Entry 3FXI (X-ray diffraction, 3.10 A resolution); this record covers chains B and D of the 4 polymer chains in the assembly.

[Chain B]
Name: Toll-like receptor 4
From: Homo sapiens
Notes: fragment: extracellular domain, residues 27-631
Reference sequence: O00206 (TLR4_HUMAN); residues 27-631 here = UniProt positions 27-631
Chain sequence (605 residues; each row starts with the number of its first residue):
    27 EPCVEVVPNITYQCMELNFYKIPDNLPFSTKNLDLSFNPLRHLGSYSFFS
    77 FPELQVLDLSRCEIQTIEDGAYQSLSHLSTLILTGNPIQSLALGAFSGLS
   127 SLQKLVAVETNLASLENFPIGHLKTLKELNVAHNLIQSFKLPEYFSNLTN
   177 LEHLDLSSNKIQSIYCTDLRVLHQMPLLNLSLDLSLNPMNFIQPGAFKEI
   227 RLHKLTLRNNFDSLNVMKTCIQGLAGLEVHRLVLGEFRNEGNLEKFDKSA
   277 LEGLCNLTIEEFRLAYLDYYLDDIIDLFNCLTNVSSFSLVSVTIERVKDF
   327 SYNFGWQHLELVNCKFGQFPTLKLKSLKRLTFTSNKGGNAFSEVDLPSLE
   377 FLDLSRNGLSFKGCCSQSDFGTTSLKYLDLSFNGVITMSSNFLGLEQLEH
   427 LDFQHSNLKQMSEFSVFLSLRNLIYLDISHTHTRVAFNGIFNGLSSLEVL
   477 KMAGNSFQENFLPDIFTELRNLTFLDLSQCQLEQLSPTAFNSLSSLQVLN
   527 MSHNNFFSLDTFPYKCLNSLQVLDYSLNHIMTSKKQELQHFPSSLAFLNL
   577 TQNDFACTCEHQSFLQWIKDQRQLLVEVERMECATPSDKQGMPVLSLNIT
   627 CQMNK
Disordered / not traced: 628-631
Cystine bridges: Cys-29/Cys-40, Cys-281/Cys-306, Cys-390/Cys-391, Cys-583/Cys-609, Cys-585/Cys-627
Covalent attachments: glycan linked to Asn-173, Asn-205, Asn-497; N-acetylglucosamine (NAG) linked to Asn-526, Asn-575
Ligand contacts:
  - 3-hydroxy-tetradecanoic acid / 2-amino-2-deoxy-beta-D-glucopyranose / L-glycero-alpha-D-manno-heptopyranose / 3-deoxy-manno-oct-2-ulosonic acid / myristic acid / 2-amino-2-deoxy-alpha-D-glucopyranose: Arg-264, Asp-294, Tyr-296, Thr-319, Glu-321, Arg-322, Lys-341, Lys-362
  - 3-hydroxy-tetradecanoic acid / L-glycero-alpha-D-manno-heptopyranose / 3-deoxy-manno-oct-2-ulosonic acid / myristic acid / 2-amino-2-deoxy-alpha-D-glucopyranose: Ser-415, Gln-436, Glu-439, Phe-440, Ser-441
Swiss-Prot annotation at these positions:
  - glycosylation (N-linked (GlcNAc...) asparagine): Asn-35, Asn-173, Asn-205, Asn-282, Asn-309, Asn-497, Asn-526, Asn-575, Asn-624, Asn-630
What the authors report for this chain:
  - binding site for 3-hydroxy-tetradecanoic acid: Gln-436, Phe-440

[Chain D]
Name: Lymphocyte antigen 96
From: Homo sapiens
Reference sequence: Q9Y6Y9 (LY96_HUMAN); residues 19-160 here = UniProt positions 19-160
Chain sequence (142 residues; each row starts with the number of its first residue):
    19 QKQYWVCNSSDASISYTYCDKMQYPISINVNPCIELKGSKGLLHIFYIPR
    69 RDLKQLYFNLYITVNTMNLPKRKEVICRGSDDDYSFCRALKGETVNTTIS
   119 FSFKGIKFSKGKYKCVVEAISGSPEEMLFCLEFVILHQPNSN
Disordered / not traced: 159-160
Cystine bridges: Cys-25/Cys-51, Cys-37/Cys-148, Cys-95/Cys-105
Covalent attachments: N-acetylglucosamine (NAG) linked to Asn-114
Ligand contacts: 3-hydroxy-tetradecanoic acid / 2-amino-2-deoxy-beta-D-glucopyranose / L-glycero-alpha-D-manno-heptopyranose / 3-deoxy-manno-oct-2-ulosonic acid / myristic acid / 2-amino-2-deoxy-alpha-D-glucopyranose: Val-24, Ile-32, Ile-44, Ile-46, Val-48, Ile-52, Lys-58, Leu-61, Ile-63, Tyr-65, Leu-71, Leu-74, Phe-76, Leu-78, Val-82, Leu-87, Arg-90, Glu-92, Ile-94, Tyr-102, Phe-104, Ile-117, Ser-118, Phe-119, Ser-120, Phe-121, Lys-122, Gly-123, Ile-124, Phe-126, Ser-127, Tyr-131, Cys-133, Val-135, Leu-146, Phe-147, Phe-151
Swiss-Prot annotation at these positions:
  - region: Phe-119 to Gly-123 (Interaction with lipopolysaccharide)
  - glycosylation (N-linked (GlcNAc...) asparagine): Asn-26, Asn-114
What the authors report for this chain:
  - binding site for phosphate ion: Ser-118
  - binding site for 3-hydroxy-tetradecanoic acid: Phe-126, Tyr-131
  - mutagenesis - K125A: unchanged binding to LPS (citing earlier work)
  - mutagenesis - K125A: unchanged signaling in response to LPS (citing earlier work)

[How chain B and chain D interact]
Contacting residue pairs - 50 pairs, chain B then chain D:
  Met-41(B) / Tyr-42(D)
  Met-41(B) / Arg-68(D)
  Met-41(B) / Lys-109(D)  hydrogen bond
  Glu-42(B) / Tyr-42(D)
  Glu-42(B) / Arg-68(D)  salt bridge
  Asp-60(B) / Lys-109(D)  salt bridge
  Ser-62(B) / Lys-109(D)
  Phe-63(B) / Pro-67(D)
  Phe-63(B) / Arg-68(D)
  Phe-63(B) / Lys-109(D)
  Asp-84(B) / Lys-109(D)
  Ser-86(B) / Lys-109(D)
  Arg-87(B) / Ile-66(D)
  Arg-87(B) / Gly-110(D)  hydrogen bond (side chain-backbone)
  Arg-87(B) / Thr-112(D)  hydrogen bond
  Thr-110(B) / Gly-110(D)
  Thr-110(B) / Glu-111(D)
  Gly-111(B) / Gly-110(D)
  Val-132(B) / Leu-108(D)  hydrophobic
  Val-134(B) / Leu-108(D)  hydrophobic
  Val-134(B) / Glu-111(D)
  Glu-135(B) / Glu-111(D)
  Glu-135(B) / Thr-112(D)  hydrogen bond (side chain-backbone)
  Asn-156(B) / Leu-108(D)
  His-159(B) / Glu-111(D)  salt bridge
  His-159(B) / Thr-112(D)
  Ser-183(B) / Arg-106(D)  hydrogen bond
  Ser-184(B) / Arg-106(D)  hydrogen bond
  Leu-212(B) / Arg-106(D)
  Arg-234(B) / Asp-99(D)
  Arg-234(B) / Asp-100(D)  hydrogen bond (side chain-backbone)
  Val-259(B) / Asp-99(D)
  Phe-263(B) / Asp-100(D)
  Phe-263(B) / Asp-101(D)
  Phe-263(B) / Tyr-102(D)
  Phe-263(B) / Ser-103(D)
  Phe-263(B) / Arg-106(D)
  Arg-264(B) / Asp-101(D)  salt bridge
  Arg-264(B) / Tyr-102(D)
  Asn-265(B) / Tyr-102(D)
  Asn-265(B) / Ser-103(D)  hydrogen bond (side chain-backbone)
  Asn-265(B) / Phe-104(D)
  Asn-265(B) / Thr-115(D)  hydrogen bond
  Asn-265(B) / Thr-116(D)
  Glu-266(B) / Ser-103(D)  hydrogen bond
  Arg-289(B) / Ser-98(D)  hydrogen bond
  Arg-289(B) / Asp-99(D)  salt bridge
  Ala-291(B) / Asp-99(D)
  Val-316(B) / Arg-96(D)
  Ser-317(B) / Asp-101(D)  hydrogen bond
Interface residues without a listed pair, chain B (32 interface residues in all): Lys-230, Tyr-292, Val-338, Asn-339
Interface residues without a listed pair, chain D (21 interface residues in all): Ile-117

[Summary]
Chain B and chain D form an interface of 32 and 21 residues respectively, with 12 hydrogen bonds and 5 salt
bridges. Polar contacts include Glu-42(B)/Arg-68(D), Asp-60(B)/Lys-109(D) and His-159(B)/Glu-111(D). From the
paper: a binding site for 3-hydroxy-tetradecanoic acid at Gln-436(B), Phe-440(B) and Phe-126(D) among others;
K125A of chain D leaves binding to LPS unchanged.
Here chain B is Toll-like receptor 4 and chain D is Lymphocyte antigen 96, both from Homo sapiens. Entry 3FXI
(Crystal structure of the human TLR4-human MD-2-E.coli LPS Ra complex) was determined by X-ray diffraction.
